Entry 2CVY (X-ray diffraction, 2.40 A resolution); this record covers chains A and B.

Chain A:
Molecule: Ribonucleoside-diphosphate reductase large chain 1
From: Saccharomyces cerevisiae
Notes: EC 1.17.4.1
Reference sequence: P21524 (RIR1_YEAST); residue numbers follow UniProt; this construct covers 1-888
Chain sequence (888 residues; row label = number of the first residue in the row):
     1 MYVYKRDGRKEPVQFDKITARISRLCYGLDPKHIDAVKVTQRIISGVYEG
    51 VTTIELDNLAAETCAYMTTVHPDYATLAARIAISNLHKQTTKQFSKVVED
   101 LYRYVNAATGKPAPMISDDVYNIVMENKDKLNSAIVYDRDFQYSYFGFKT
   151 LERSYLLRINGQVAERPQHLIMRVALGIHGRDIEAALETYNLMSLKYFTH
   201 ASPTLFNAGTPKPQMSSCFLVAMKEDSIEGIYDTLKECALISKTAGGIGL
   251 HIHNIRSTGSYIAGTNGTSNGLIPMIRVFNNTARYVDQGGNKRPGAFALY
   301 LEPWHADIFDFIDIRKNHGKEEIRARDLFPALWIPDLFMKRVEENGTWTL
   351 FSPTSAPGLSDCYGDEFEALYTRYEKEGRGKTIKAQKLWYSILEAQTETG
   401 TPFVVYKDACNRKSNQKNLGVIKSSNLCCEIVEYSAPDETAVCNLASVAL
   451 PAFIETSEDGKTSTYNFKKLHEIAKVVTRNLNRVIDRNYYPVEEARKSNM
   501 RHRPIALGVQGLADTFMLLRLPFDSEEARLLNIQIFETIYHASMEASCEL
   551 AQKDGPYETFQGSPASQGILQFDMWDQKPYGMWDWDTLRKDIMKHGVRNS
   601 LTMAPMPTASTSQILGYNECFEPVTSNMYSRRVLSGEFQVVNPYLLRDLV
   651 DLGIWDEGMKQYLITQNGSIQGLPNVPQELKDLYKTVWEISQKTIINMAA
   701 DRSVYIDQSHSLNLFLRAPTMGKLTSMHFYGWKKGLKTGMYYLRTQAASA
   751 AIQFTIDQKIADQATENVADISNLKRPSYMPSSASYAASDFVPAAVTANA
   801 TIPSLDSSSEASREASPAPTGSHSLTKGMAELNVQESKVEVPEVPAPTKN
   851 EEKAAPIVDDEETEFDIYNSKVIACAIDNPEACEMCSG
Unresolved in the structure: 1-90, 287-295, 631-637, 747-888
Disulfide bonds: Cys218-Cys443
Ligand contacts: dTTP (TTP): Asp226, Ser227, Ile228, Glu229, Ile231, Lys243, Ile255, Arg256, Tyr261, Ile262, Ala263, Ser269, Asn270, Tyr285, Val286
Reported in the primary citation:
  - binding site for dTTP: Asp226, Ile228, Ile231, Lys243, Ile262, Asn270, Tyr285, Val286
  - catalytic residues: Asn426, Glu430 (citing earlier work)

Chain B:
Molecule: 9-per peptide from Ribonucleoside-diphosphate reductase small chain 1
Notes: EC 1.17.4.1
Reference sequence: P09938 (RIR2_YEAST); residues 1-9 here correspond to UniProt positions 391-399 (UniProt number = residue number + 390)
Chain sequence (9 residues; each row starts with the number of its first residue):
     1 GAFTFNEDF
Unresolved in the structure: 1-2

How chain A and chain B interact:
Pairs across the interface - 22 pairs, chain A then chain B:
  Val342(A) with Phe5(B)
  Glu343(A) with Phe5(B)
  Gln386(A) with Phe3(B); Phe5(B)
  Tyr390(A) with Phe3(B), hydrophobic
  Ser691(A) with Phe9(B), hydrogen bond (side chain-backbone)
  Gln692(A) with Phe9(B)
  Lys693(A) with Phe9(B)
  Met721(A) with Phe3(B), hydrophobic
  Gly722(A) with Thr4(B); Glu7(B)
  Lys723(A) with Glu7(B)
  Thr725(A) with Phe3(B); Phe5(B)
  Ser726(A) with Thr4(B); Phe5(B); Asn6(B), hydrogen bond (side chain-backbone); Glu7(B), hydrogen bond (side chain-backbone); Phe9(B)
  Met727(A) with Phe9(B), hydrophobic
  Phe729(A) with Phe5(B), hydrophobic
  Tyr730(A) with Phe9(B), hydrophobic
Also at the interface, not in a pair above, chain A (18 interface residues in all): Trp389, Leu393, Ile696
Also at the interface, not in a pair above, chain B (7 interface residues in all): Asp8

Overview:
18 residues of chain A and 7 residues of chain B are in contact; the contacts include 3 hydrogen bonds. Polar
contacts include Ser691(A)-Phe9(B), Ser726(A)-Asn6(B) and Ser726(A)-Glu7(B). Ligands of chain A: dTTP. From
the paper: catalytic residues Asn426(A) and Glu430(A); a binding site for dTTP at Asp226(A), Ile228(A) and
Ile231(A) among others.
Here chain A is Ribonucleoside-diphosphate reductase large chain 1 (Saccharomyces cerevisiae) and chain B is
9-per peptide from Ribonucleoside-diphosphate reductase small chain 1. Entry 2CVY (Structures of Yeast
Ribonucleotide Reductase I) was determined by X-ray diffraction (same publication as 1ZZD).
